7WIJ - chains A and F of the 6 polymer chains in the assembly; structure by electron microscopy, 3.17 A resolution.

[Chain A (and F)]
Protein: Geranylgeranyl diphosphate synthase
Organism: Macrophomina phaseolina MS6
Notes: EC 2.5.1.29; chain F of this document is another copy of the same molecule, construct and numbering; everything in this record applies to it too
UniProtKB: K2SUY0 (K2SUY0_MACPH); the author numbering skips numbers that UniProt does not, so the offset changes along the chain: 0-588 = UniProt 1-589; 590-698 = UniProt 590-698
Amino-acid sequence (718 residues; numbered -20 to 698; 1 number in that range is skipped by the numbering (no residue carries it; nothing is unmodelled there); the number before each row is that of its first residue; numbers below 1 keep their minus sign (Met-20 is residue -20)):
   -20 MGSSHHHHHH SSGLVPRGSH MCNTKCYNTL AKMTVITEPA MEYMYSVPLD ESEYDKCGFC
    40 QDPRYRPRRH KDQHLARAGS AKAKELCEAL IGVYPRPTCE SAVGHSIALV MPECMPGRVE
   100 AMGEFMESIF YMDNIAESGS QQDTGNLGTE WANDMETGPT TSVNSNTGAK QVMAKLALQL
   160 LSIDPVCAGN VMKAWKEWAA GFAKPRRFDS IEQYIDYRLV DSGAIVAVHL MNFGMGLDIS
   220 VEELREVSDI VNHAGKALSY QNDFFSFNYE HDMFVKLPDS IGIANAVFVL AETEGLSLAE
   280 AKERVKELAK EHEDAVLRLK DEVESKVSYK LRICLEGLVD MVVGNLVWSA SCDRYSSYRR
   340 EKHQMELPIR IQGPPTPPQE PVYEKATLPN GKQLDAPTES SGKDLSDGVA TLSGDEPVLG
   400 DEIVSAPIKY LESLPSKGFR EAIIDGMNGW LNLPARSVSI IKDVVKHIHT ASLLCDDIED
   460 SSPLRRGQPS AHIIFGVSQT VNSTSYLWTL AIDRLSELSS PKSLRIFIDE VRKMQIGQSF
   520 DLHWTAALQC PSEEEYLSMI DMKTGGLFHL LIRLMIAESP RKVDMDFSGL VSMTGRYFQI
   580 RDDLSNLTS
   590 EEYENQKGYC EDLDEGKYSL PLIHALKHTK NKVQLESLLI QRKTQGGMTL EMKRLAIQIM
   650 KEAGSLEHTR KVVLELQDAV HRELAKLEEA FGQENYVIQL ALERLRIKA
Disordered / not traced: -20 to 396, 454-467, 558-563, 590-601, 697-698
Differences from the reference sequence: initiating methionine (-20); expression tag (-19 to -1)
Swiss-Prot annotation at these positions:
  - motif: Asp112 to Glu116 (DDXXD 1), Asn241 to Glu249 (NSE/DTE), Asp455 to Asp459 (DDXXD 2)
  - binding site (Mg(2+)): Asp112, Asp455, Asp459
  - binding site (isopentenyl diphosphate): Lys416, Arg419, His448, Arg465
  - binding site (dimethylallyl diphosphate): Arg464, Lys542, Thr543, Gln578, Asn585, Lys596, Lys606
From the paper describing this entry:
  - mutagenesis - V205F, A206W: decreased catalytic activity

[How chain A and chain F interact]
Pairs across the interface - 9 pairs, chain A then chain F:
  Ala525(A) - Ile629(F)
  Ala526(A) - Ile629(F)  hydrophobic
  Gln528(A) - Glu625(F)
  Glu625(A) - Gln528(F)
  Ile629(A) - Ala525(F)
  Ile629(A) - Ala526(F)  hydrophobic
  Lys632(A) - Lys632(F)
  Lys632(A) - Thr633(F)  hydrogen bond
  Thr633(A) - Lys632(F)  hydrogen bond
Interface residues without a listed pair, chain A (9 interface residues in all): His522, Leu527
Interface residues without a listed pair, chain F (9 interface residues in all): His522, Leu527

[Overview]
Chain A and chain F each contribute 9 residues to their interface, with 2 hydrogen bonds. Its one
hydrogen-bonded contact is Lys632(A)-Thr633(F). UniProt lists 3 Mg2+-binding residues, 4 isopentenyl
diphosphate-binding residues and 7 dimethylallyl diphosphate-binding residues on chain A. From the paper:
V205F and A206W of chain A reduce catalytic activity.
Chain A and chain F are both Geranylgeranyl diphosphate synthase (Macrophomina phaseolina MS6); the structure,
Cryo-EM structure of prenyltransferase domain of Macrophoma phaseolina macrophomene synthase, was determined
by electron microscopy (same publication as 7VTA and 7VTB).
